Entry 6NZE (X-ray diffraction, 1.96 A resolution); this record covers chains A and B.

[Chain A (and B)]
Name: Non-receptor tyrosine-protein kinase TYK2
From: Homo sapiens
Notes: EC 2.7.10.2; fragment: Pseudo kinase domain, residues 575-869; chain B of this document is another copy of the same molecule, construct and numbering; everything in this record applies to it too
UniProtKB: P29597 (TYK2_HUMAN); residues 575-869 here = UniProt positions 575-869
Chain sequence (317 residues; numbered 553 to 869; the number before each row is that of its first residue):
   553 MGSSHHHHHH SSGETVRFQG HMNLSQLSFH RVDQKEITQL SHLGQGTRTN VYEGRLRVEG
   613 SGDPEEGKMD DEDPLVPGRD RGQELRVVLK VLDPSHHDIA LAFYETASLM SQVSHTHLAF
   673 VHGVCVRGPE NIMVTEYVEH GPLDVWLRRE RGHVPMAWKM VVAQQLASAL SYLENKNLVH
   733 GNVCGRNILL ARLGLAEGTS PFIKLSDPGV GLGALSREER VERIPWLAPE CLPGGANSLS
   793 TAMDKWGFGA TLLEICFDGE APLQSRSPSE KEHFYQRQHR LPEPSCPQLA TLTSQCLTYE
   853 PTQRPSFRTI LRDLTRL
Not modelled in the structure: 553-580, 610-636, 786-791, 864-869 (chain B: 553-579, 610-635, 786-791, 816-817, 868-869)
Differences from the reference sequence: expression tag (553-574)
Small-molecule neighbours: L8Y (4-[(2-carbamoylphenyl)amino]-6-[(5-fluoropyridin-2-yl)amino]-N-methylpyridine-3-carboxamide): Leu595, Gly596, Val603, Val640, Lys642, Ala671, Thr687, Glu688, Tyr689, Val690, Glu691, His692, Gly693, Pro694, Arg738, Asn739, Leu741, Ser758, Asp759
UniProt features mapped onto this chain:
  - modified residue: Tyr604 (Phosphotyrosine)
  - natural variant: His732 (H732R: In a colorectal adenocarcinoma sample)

[Interface between chain A and chain B]
Residue-residue contacts - 13 pairs, chain A then chain B:
  Arg638(A) with Arg701(B)
  Glu691(A) with Arg701(B), salt bridge
  Glu702(A) with Arg607(B), salt bridge; Arg638(B), salt bridge
  His705(A) with Arg607(B); Glu636(B), salt bridge
  Arg744(A) with His692(B); Leu745(B); Ala748(B)
  Leu747(A) with Glu605(B); Arg638(B); Tyr689(B)
  Ala748(A) with Tyr689(B)
Also at the interface, not in a pair above, chain A (9 interface residues in all): Leu745, Phe754
Also at the interface, not in a pair above, chain B (11 interface residues in all): Glu691, Leu747

[Summary]
The interface between chain A and chain B involves 9 residues on one side and 11 on the other, with 4 salt
bridges. Polar contacts include Glu691(A)-Arg701(B), Glu702(A)-Arg607(B) and Glu702(A)-Arg638(B). Chain A
binds compound L8Y.
Both chains are Non-receptor tyrosine-protein kinase TYK2 (Homo sapiens). Entry 6NZE (CRYSTAL STRUCTURE OF
TYROSINE KINASE 2 JH2 (PSEUDO KINASE DOMAIN) COMPLEXED WITH Compound_5 AKA 4-[(2-CARBAMOYLPHEN
YL)AMINO]-6-[(5-FLUOROPYRIDIN-2-YL)AMINO]-N-METHYLPYRIDINE ...) was determined by X-ray diffraction (same
publication as 6NZF and 6NZH).
